PDB entry 3V5B | X-ray diffraction, 3.00 A resolution | chain A

[Chain A]
Name: Prelamin-A/C
Organism: Homo sapiens
Reference sequence: P02545 (LMNA_HUMAN); residues 313-386 here = UniProt positions 313-386
Amino-acid sequence (74 residues; numbered 313 to 386; the number before each row is that of its first residue):
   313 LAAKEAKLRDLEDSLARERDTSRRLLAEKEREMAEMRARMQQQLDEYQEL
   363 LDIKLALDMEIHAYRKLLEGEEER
UniProt features mapped onto this chain:
  - site: Asp-325 (Stutter), Glu-330 (Heptad change of phase)
  - modified residue (N6-acetyllysine): Lys-316, Lys-341
  - cross-link (Glycyl lysine isopeptide (Lys-Gly)): Lys-366 (interchain with G-Cter in SUMO2), Lys-378 (interchain with G-Cter in SUMO2)
  - natural variant: Glu-317 (E317K: In CMD1A), Ala-318 (A318T: In CMD1A), Arg-336 (R336Q: In EDMD2), Arg-343 (R343Q: In EDMD2), Arg-349 (R349L: In CMD1A), Gln-355 (deletion: In EDMD2), Glu-358 (E358K: In EDMD2 and MDCL), Glu-361 (E361K: In EDMD2), Met-371 (M371K: In EDMD2), Arg-377 (R377H: In EDMD2; R377L: In EDMD2), Leu-380 (L380S: In MDCL), Arg-386 (R386K: In EDMD2)
  - mutagenesis: Ile-373 (I373E: Impaired lamin assembly), Ala-375 (A375D: Impaired lamin assembly), Arg-377 (R377H/P: Impaired lamin assembly), Glu-381 (E381K: Impaired lamin assembly), Glu-384 (E384K: Impaired lamin assembly), Arg-386 (R386M: Loss of interaction with IFFO1; R386V/L/P: Impaired lamin assembly)
Reported in the primary citation:
  - contacts within the chain: Glu-330/Arg-331 (salt bridge), Lys-341/Glu-342
  - self-association interface (contacts with another copy of this molecule): Leu-313 to Arg-321, Leu-369 to Tyr-376

[Overview]
UniProt lists 6 mutagenesis sites. The paper reports a self-association interface involving Leu-313 and
Leu-369; contacts within the chain involving Glu-330, Arg-331 and Lys-341 among others.
Chain A is Prelamin-A/C (Homo sapiens); the structure, Structure of Coil 2b of human lamin, was determined by
X-ray diffraction (same publication as 3V4Q and 3V4W).
